Entry 7EW7 (electron microscopy, 3.27 A resolution); this record covers chains B and E of the 5 polymer chains in the assembly.

== Chain B ==
Molecule: Guanine nucleotide-binding protein G(I)/G(S)/G(T) subunit beta-1
Source organism: Homo sapiens
UniProtKB: P62873 (GBB1_HUMAN); numbering as in UniProt (aligned over 2-340)
Sequence (356 residues; row label = number of the first residue in the row; numbers below 1 keep their minus sign (Met-15 is residue -15)):
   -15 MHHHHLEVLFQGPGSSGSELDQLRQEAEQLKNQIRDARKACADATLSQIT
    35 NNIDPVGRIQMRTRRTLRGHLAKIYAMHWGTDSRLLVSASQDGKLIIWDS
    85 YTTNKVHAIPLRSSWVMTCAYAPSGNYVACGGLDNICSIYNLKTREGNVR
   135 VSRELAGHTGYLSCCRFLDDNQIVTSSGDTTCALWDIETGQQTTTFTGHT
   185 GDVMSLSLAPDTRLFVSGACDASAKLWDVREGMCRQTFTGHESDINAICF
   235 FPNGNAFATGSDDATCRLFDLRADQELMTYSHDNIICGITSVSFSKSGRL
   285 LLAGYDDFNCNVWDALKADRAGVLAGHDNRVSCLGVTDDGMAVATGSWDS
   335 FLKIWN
Disordered / not traced: -15 to 0
Sequence notes: initiating methionine (-15); expression tag (-14 to 1)
Swiss-Prot annotation at these positions:
  - modified residue: Ser2 (N-acetylserine), His266 (Phosphohistidine)
  - natural variant: Leu30 (L30F: In MRD42; uncertain significance), Arg52 (R52G: In MRD42), Gly64 (G64V: In MRD42), Asp76 (D76E: In MRD42; D76G: In MRD42), Gly77 (G77S: In MRD42), Lys78 (K78R: In MRD42), Ile80 (I80N: In MRD42; I80T: In MRD42), His91 (H91R: In MRD42; uncertain significance), Ala92 (A92T: In MRD42), Pro94 (P94S: In MRD42), Leu95 (L95P: In MRD42), Arg96 (R96L: In MRD42), 5 further natural variant entries in UniProt

== Chain E ==
Molecule: scFv16
Source organism: Mus musculus
Notes: antibody fragment or engineered binder
Sequence (266 residues; each row starts with the number of its first residue):
     1 DVQLVESGGGLVQPGGSRKLSCSASGFAFSSFGMHWVRQAPEKGLEWVAY
    51 ISSGSGTIYYADTVKGRFTISRDDPKNTLFLQMTSLRSEDTAMYYCVRSI
   101 YYYGSSPFDFWGQGTTLTVSSGGGGSGGGGSGGGGSDIVMTQATSSVPVT
   151 PGESVSISCRSSKSLLHSNGNTYLYWFLQRPGQSPQLLIYRMSNLASGVP
   201 DRFSGSGSGTAFTLTISRLEAEDVGVYYCMQHLEYPLTFGAGTKLELKAA
   251 AENLYFQGHHHHHHHH
Disordered / not traced: 1, 122-135, 248-266
Disulfides: Cys159-Cys229

== Chain B / chain E interface ==
Contacting residue pairs (10; chain B residue first):
  Asp66(B) with Tyr103(E)
  Arg68(B) with Tyr103(E)
  Leu69(B) with Tyr103(E), hydrophobic
  Val90(B) with Tyr102(E), hydrophobic
  Arg129(B) with Val2(E); Arg98(E); Phe110(E)
  Glu130(B) with Gly26(E); Phe27(E)
  Gly131(B) with Phe32(E)
Also at the interface, not in a pair above, chain B (8 interface residues in all): His91
Also at the interface, not in a pair above, chain E (10 interface residues in all): Ser31, Asp109

== In short ==
The interface between chain B and chain E involves 8 residues on one side and 10 on the other.
Chain B is Guanine nucleotide-binding protein G(I)/G(S)/G(T) subunit beta-1 (Homo sapiens) and chain E is
scFv16 (Mus musculus); the structure, Cryo-EM structure of SEW2871-bound Sphingosine-1-phosphate receptor 1 in
complex with Gi protein, was determined by electron microscopy (same publication as 7EVY, 7EVZ, 7EW0 and
7EW1).
